4FFY - chains L and A of the 3 polymer chains in the assembly; structure by X-ray diffraction, 2.50 A resolution.

Chain L:
Molecule: DENV1-E111 single chain variable fragment (light chain)
Source organism: Mus musculus
Amino-acid sequence (126 residues; row label = number of the first residue in the row; a row labelled like 30A-30D holds insertion residues (30A, then the next letters in order)):
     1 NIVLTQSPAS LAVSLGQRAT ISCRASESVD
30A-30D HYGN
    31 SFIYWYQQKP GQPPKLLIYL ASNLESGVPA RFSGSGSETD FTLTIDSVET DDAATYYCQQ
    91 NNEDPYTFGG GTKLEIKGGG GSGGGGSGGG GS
Not modelled in the structure: 109-122
Disulfides: Cys23-Cys88

Chain A:
Molecule: envelope glycoprotein
Source organism: Dengue virus 1
UniProtKB: Q9J7C6 (Q9J7C6_9FLAV); residues 293-399 here correspond to UniProt positions 573-679 (UniProt number = residue number + 280)
Amino-acid sequence (111 residues; row label = number of the first residue in the row):
   289 MASMTLKGMS YVMCTGSFKL EKEVAETQHG TVLVQVKYEG TDAPCKIPFS TQDEKGATQN
   349 GRLITANPIV TDKEKPVNIE AEPPFGESYI VVGAGEKALK LSWFKKGSSI G
Not modelled in the structure: 289-298, 396-399
Disulfides: Cys302-Cys333
Sequence notes: expression tag (289-292)
What the authors report for this chain:
  - mutagenesis - K310E/T329E/K361T: unchanged binding to E111
  - mutagenesis - K343I (45 minutes): increased binding to E111

How chain L and chain A interact:
Contacting residue pairs (21; chain L residue first):
  His30A(L) with Ser338(A); Thr339(A), hydrogen bond (side chain-backbone); Thr346(A); Gln347(A)
  Tyr30B(L) with Phe337(A); Thr339(A), hydrogen bond; Gly349(A); Arg350(A); Leu351(A); Glu370(A); Pro371(A); Pro372(A)
  Gly30C(L) with Lys334(A)
  Asn30D(L) with Met301(A); Lys334(A)
  Leu50(L) with Met301(A), hydrophobic
  Asn53(L) with Val300(A); Met301(A), hydrogen bond (side chain-backbone)
  Asn91(L) with Thr346(A), hydrogen bond (backbone-side chain)
  Asn92(L) with Thr346(A)
  Asp94(L) with Ala345(A)
Other interface residues (no listed pair), chain L (11 interface residues in all): Phe32, Tyr49
Other interface residues (no listed pair), chain A (16 interface residues in all): Asn348
The authors on this interface:
  - residue pairs: Leu351(A)-Tyr30B(L) (hydrophobic contact)
  - epitope / paratope residues, chain A: Val300(A), Lys334(A), Ser338(A), Ala345(A)
  - hot spots on chain A (mutagenesis) - A345V (37-fold): decreased binding to E111

Overview:
The interface between chain L and chain A involves 11 residues on one side and 16 on the other; the contacts
include 4 hydrogen bonds. Among the polar pairs are His30A(L)-Thr339(A), Tyr30B(L)-Thr339(A) and
Asn53(L)-Met301(A). The authors report a hydrophobic contact between Leu351(A) and Tyr30B(L). From the paper:
K343I of chain A increases binding to E111; epitope/paratope residues Val300(A), Lys334(A) and Ser338(A) among
others; 3 substitutions were tested in all.
Chain L is DENV1-E111 single chain variable fragment (light chain) (Mus musculus) and chain A is envelope
glycoprotein (Dengue virus 1); the structure, Crystal structure of DENV1-E111 single chain variable fragment
bound to DENV-1 DIII, strain 16007, was determined by X-ray diffraction (same publication as 4FFZ).
